4C95 - chains B and C of the 5 polymer chains in the assembly; structure by X-ray diffraction, 2.69 A resolution.

# Chain B (and C)
Molecule: DNA polymerase alpha-binding protein
Organism: Saccharomyces cerevisiae
Notes: fragment: c-terminal domain, residues 471-927; chain C of this document is another copy of the same molecule, construct and numbering; everything in this record applies to it too
UniProtKB: Q01454 (CTF4_YEAST); residue numbers follow UniProt; this construct covers 471-927
Sequence (478 residues; each row starts with the number of its first residue):
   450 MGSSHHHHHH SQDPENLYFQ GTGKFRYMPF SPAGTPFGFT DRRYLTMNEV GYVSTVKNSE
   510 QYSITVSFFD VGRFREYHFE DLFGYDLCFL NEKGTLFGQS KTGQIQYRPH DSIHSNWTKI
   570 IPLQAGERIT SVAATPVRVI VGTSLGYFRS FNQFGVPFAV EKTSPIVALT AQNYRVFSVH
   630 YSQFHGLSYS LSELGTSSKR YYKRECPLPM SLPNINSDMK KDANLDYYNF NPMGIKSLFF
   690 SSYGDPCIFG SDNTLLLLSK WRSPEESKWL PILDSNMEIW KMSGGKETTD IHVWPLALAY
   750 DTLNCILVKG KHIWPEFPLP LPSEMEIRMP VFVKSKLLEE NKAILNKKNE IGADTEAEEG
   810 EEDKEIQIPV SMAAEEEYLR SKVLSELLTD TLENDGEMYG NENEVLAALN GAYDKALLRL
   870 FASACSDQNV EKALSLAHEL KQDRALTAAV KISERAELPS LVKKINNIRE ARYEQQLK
Unresolved in the structure: 450-473, 791-813 (chain C: 450-473, 664-670, 777-927)
Differences from the reference sequence: expression tag (450-470)

# Interface between chain B and chain C
Contacting residue pairs (9; chain B residue first):
  Phe633(B) - His634(C)
  Phe633(B) - Leu636(C)
  Phe633(B) - Ser637(C)
  Phe633(B) - Glu654(C)
  Phe633(B) - Cys655(C)
  Phe633(B) - Pro656(C)  hydrophobic
  His634(B) - Pro656(C)
  Tyr650(B) - Glu714(C)
  Arg653(B) - Glu714(C)  hydrogen bond (side chain-backbone)
Also at the interface, not in a pair above, chain B (7 interface residues in all): Lys611, Gln632, Lys648
Also at the interface, not in a pair above, chain C (8 interface residues in all): Lys717

# Overview
7 residues of chain B face 8 of chain C across their interface, with 1 hydrogen bond. Its one hydrogen-bonded
contact is Arg653(B)-Glu714(C).
Chain B and chain C are both DNA polymerase alpha-binding protein (Saccharomyces cerevisiae); the structure,
Crystal structure of the carboxy-terminal domain of yeast Ctf4 bound to Sld5, was determined by X-ray
diffraction (same publication as 4C8H, 4C8S and 4C93).
